Entry 3C0Q (X-ray diffraction, 2.74 A resolution); this record covers chain A.

Chain A:
Molecule: UV endonuclease
From: Thermus thermophilus
UniProt: Q746K1 (Q746K1_THET2); numbering as in UniProt (aligned over 1-280)
Sequence (301 residues; each row starts with the number of its first residue; numbers below 1 keep their minus sign (Met-20 is residue -20)):
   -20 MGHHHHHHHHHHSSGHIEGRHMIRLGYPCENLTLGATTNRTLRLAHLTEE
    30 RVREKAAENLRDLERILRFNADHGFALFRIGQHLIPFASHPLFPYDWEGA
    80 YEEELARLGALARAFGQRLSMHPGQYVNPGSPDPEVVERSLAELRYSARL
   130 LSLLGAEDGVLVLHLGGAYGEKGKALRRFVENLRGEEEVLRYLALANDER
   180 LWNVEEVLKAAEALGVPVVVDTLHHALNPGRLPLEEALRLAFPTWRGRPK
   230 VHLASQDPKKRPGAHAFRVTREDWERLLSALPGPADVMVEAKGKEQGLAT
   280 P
Disordered / not traced: -20 to 0, 278-280
Modified residues: Lys229 (lysine nz-carboxylic acid; KCX)
Sequence notes: expression tag (-20 to 0); engineered mutation Ala175 (Glu in Q746K1)
Residues lining bound ligands: Mn2+ (MN): Glu178, Leu202, His203, Gly242, His244
What the authors report for this chain:
  - post-translational modification sites: Lys229
  - Mn2+ coordination: His203, His244
  - mutagenesis - E175A: abolished catalytic activity on CPD (citing earlier work)
  - mutagenesis - E175A: decreased catalytic activity on 6-4PP (citing earlier work)

Overview:
Bound to chain A: Mn2+. The paper reports that E175A abolishes catalytic activity on CPD; Mn2+ coordination by
His203 and His244.
Chain A is UV endonuclease (Thermus thermophilus); the structure, UVDE E175A, was determined by X-ray
diffraction (same publication as 3BZG, 3BZJ, 3C0L and 3C0S).
